5WNT - chains A and T of the 23 polymer chains in the assembly; structure by X-ray diffraction, 3.30 A resolution.

# Chain A
Molecule: 16S Ribosomal RNA rRNA
From: Thermus thermophilus (strain HB8 / ATCC 27634 / DSM 579)
Sequence (1522 nucleotides; numbered 0 to 1544 plus 19 insertion-coded residues; 42 numbers in that range are skipped by the numbering (no residue carries them; nothing is unmodelled there); the number before each row is that of its first residue; a row labelled like 190A-190L holds insertion residues (190A, then the next letters in order); numbering starts at 0):
     0 UUUGUUGGAG AGUUUGAUCC UGGCUCAGGG UGAACGCUGG CGGCGUGCCU AAGACAUGCA
    60 AGUCGUGCGG G
    73 CCGCGGGGUU UU
    88 ACUCCG
    95 UGGUC
   101 AGCGGCGGAC GGGUGAGUAA CGCGUGGGU
  129A G
   130 ACCUACCCGG AAGAGGGGGA CAACCCGGGG AAACUCGGGC UAAUCCCCCA UGUGGACCCG
   190 C
190A-190L CCCUUGGGGUGU
   191 GUCCAAAGGG CUUU
   216 GCCCGCUUCC GGAUGGGCCC GCGUCCCAUC AGCUAGUUGG UGGGGUAAUG GCCCACCAAG
   276 GCGACGACGG GUAGCCGGUC UGAGAGGAUG GCCGGCCACA GGGGCACUGA GACACGGGCC
   336 CCACUCCUAC GGGAGGCAGC AGUUAGGAAU CUUCCGCAAU GGGCGCAAGC CUGACGGAGC
   396 GACGCCGCUU GGAGGAAGAA GCCCUUCGGG GUGUAAACUC CUGAA
   442 CCCGGGACGA AACCCCCGAC GA
   474 GGGGACUGAC GGUACCGGG
   494 GUAAUAGCGC CGGCCAACUC CGUGCCAGCA GCCGCGGUAA UACGGAGGGC GCGAGCGUUA
   554 CCCGGAUUCA CUGGGCGUAA AGGGCGUGUA GGCGGCCUGG GGCGUCCCAU GUGAAAGACC
   614 ACGGCUCAAC CGUGGGGGAG CGUGGGAUAC GCUCAGGCUA GACGGUGGGA GAGGGUGGUG
   674 GAAUUCCCGG AGUAGCGGUG AAAUGCGCAG AUACCGGGAG GAACGCCGAU GGCGAAGGCA
   734 GCCACCUGGU CCACCCGUGA CGCUGAGGCG CGAAAGCGUG GGGAGCAAAC CGGAUUAGAU
   794 ACCCGGGUAG UCCACGCCCU AAACGAUGCG CGCUAGGUCU CUGGGUCU
   848 CCUGGGGGCC GAAGCUAACG CGUUAAGCGC GCCGCCUGGG GAGUACGGCC GCAAGGCUGA
   908 AACUCAAAGG AAUUGACGGG GGCCCGCACA AGCGGUGGAG CAUGUGGUUU AAUUCGAAGX
   968 AACGCGAAGA ACCUUACCAG GCCUUGACAU GCUAGG
 1003A G
  1004 AACCCGGGUG AAAGCCUGGG GUGCCCC
1030A-1030D GCGA
  1031 GGGGAGCCCU AGCACAGGUG CUGCAUGGCC GUCGUCAGCU CGUGCCGUGA GGUGUUGGGU
  1091 UAAGUCCCGC AACGAGCGCA ACCCCCGCCG UUAGUUGCCA GCGGUUCGGC CGGGCACUCU
  1151 AACGGGACUG CCCGCGAAA
  1171 GCGGGAGGAA GGAGGGGACG ACGUCUGGUC AGCAUGGCCC UUACGGCCUG GGCGACACAC
  1231 GUGCUACAAU GCCCACUACA AAGCGAUGCC ACCCGGCAAC GGGGAGCUAA UCGCAAAAAG
  1291 GUGGGCCCAG UUCGGAUUGG GGUCUGCAAC CCGACCCCAU GAAGCCGGAA UCGCUAGUAA
  1351 UCGCGGAUCA G
 1361A C
  1362 CAUGCCGCGG UGAAUACGUU CCCGGGCCUU GUACACACXG CCXGUXACGC CAUGGGAGCG
  1422 GGCUCUACCC GAAGUCGCCG GG
  1446 AGCCUACGGG
  1459 CAGGCGCCGA GGGUAGGGCC CGUGACUGGG GCGAAGUCGU AACAAGGUAG CUGUACCGGA
  1519 AGGUGCGGCU GGAUCCACUC CUUUCU
Unresolved in the structure: 0-4, 1534-1538
Modified / non-standard residues: PSU (pseudouridine-5'-monophosphate) at position 516, 7MG (7N-methyl-8-hydroguanosine-5'-monophosphate) at position 527, M2G (N2-dimethylguanosine-5'-monophosphate) at position 966, 5MC (5-methylcytidine-5'-monophosphate) at position 967, 2MG (2N-methylguanosine-5'-monophosphate) at position 1207, 5MC (5-methylcytidine-5'-monophosphate) at position 1400, 4OC (4n,o2'-methylcytidine-5'-monophosphate) at position 1402, 5MC (5-methylcytidine-5'-monophosphate) at position 1404, 5MC (5-methylcytidine-5'-monophosphate) at position 1407, UR3 (3-methyluridine-5'-monophoshate) at position 1498, MA6 (6N-dimethyladenosine-5'-monophoshate) at position 1518, MA6 (6N-dimethyladenosine-5'-monophoshate) at position 1519, PSU (pseudouridine-5'-monophosphate) at position 1540, PSU (pseudouridine-5'-monophosphate) at position 1541
Sequence notes: conflict C1534 (A132811 in 55771382), A1535 (C132812 in 55771382)
Ion coordination: Mg2+ site 1: G6 (shared with 1 residue of chain D); Mg2+ site 2 near G15 (its only coordinating residue here); Mg2+ site 3 near G21 (its only coordinating residue here); Mg2+ site 4 near G28 (its only coordinating residue here); Mg2+ site 5 near G46 (its only coordinating residue here); Mg2+ site 6 near C48 (its only coordinating residue here); Mg2+ site 7 near A53 (its only coordinating residue here); Mg2+ site 8 near G61 (its only coordinating residue here); Mg2+ site 9: G70, U98; K+ site 1: A109, A329, G331; Mg2+ site 10 near G117 (its only coordinating residue here); Mg2+ site 11: G124, U125; 91 more Mg2+ sites not listed; 11 more K+ sites not listed
Small-molecule neighbours: B6M ((1R,2S,3S,4R,6R)-4,6-diamino-2-{[3-O-(2,6-diamino-2,6-dideoxy-alpha-L-altropyranosyl)-beta-L-arabinofuranosyl]oxy}-3-hydroxycyclohexyl 2-amino-2-deoxy-alpha-D-allopyranoside): G1405, U1406, 5MC_1407, A1408, C1409, G1489, C1490, G1491, A1492, A1493, G1494, U1495

# Chain T
Molecule: Ribosomal protein S20
From: Thermus thermophilus (strain HB8 / ATCC 27634 / DSM 579)
UniProtKB: P80380 (RS20_THET8); numbering as in UniProt (aligned over 8-106)
Amino-acid sequence (99 residues; row label = number of the first residue in the row):
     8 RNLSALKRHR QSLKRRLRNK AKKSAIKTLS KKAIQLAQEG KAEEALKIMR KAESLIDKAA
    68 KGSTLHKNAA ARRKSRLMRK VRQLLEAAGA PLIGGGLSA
Ion coordination: Mg2+ near Ser-11 (its only coordinating residue here)

# How chain A and chain T interact
Contacting residue pairs (95; chain A residue first):
  A60(A) / Leu-10(T)  sugar contact
  G61(A) / Leu-10(T)  phosphate contact
  G102(A) / Arg-17(T)  salt bridge to the phosphate
  C103(A) / Lys-14(T)  salt bridge to the phosphate
  C103(A) / Arg-17(T)  salt bridge to the phosphate
  C103(A) / Lys-21(T)  phosphate contact
  G104(A) / Lys-14(T)  hydrogen bond to the base
  G104(A) / Gln-18(T)  hydrogen bond to the phosphate
  G104(A) / Lys-21(T)  salt bridge to the phosphate
  G105(A) / Arg-22(T)  salt bridge to the phosphate
  C106(A) / Arg-15(T)  base contact
  G107(A) / Arg-15(T)  hydrogen bond to the base
  G108(A) / Arg-15(T)  base contact
  C132(A) / Lys-74(T)  phosphate contact
  C132(A) / Asn-75(T)  hydrogen bond to the phosphate
  U133(A) / Lys-74(T)  phosphate contact
  C175(A) / Arg-25(T)  sugar contact
  C176(A) / Lys-29(T)  salt bridge to the phosphate
  C177(A) / Lys-65(T)  salt bridge to the phosphate
  C178(A) / Lys-65(T)  salt bridge to the phosphate
  A185(A) / Ala-78(T)  phosphate contact
  A185(A) / Lys-81(T)  hydrogen bond to the base
  C186(A) / Ala-78(T)  sugar contact
  C186(A) / Lys-81(T)  sugar contact
  C186(A) / Ser-82(T)  hydrogen bond to the phosphate
  C186(A) / Met-85(T)  hydrogen bond to the sugar
  C187(A) / Ser-82(T)  hydrogen bond to the phosphate
  C187(A) / Met-85(T)  sugar contact
  C187(A) / Arg-86(T)  sugar contact
  C187(A) / Arg-89(T)  hydrogen bond to the sugar
  C187(A) / Leu-104(T)  sugar contact
  C187(A) / Ser-105(T)  hydrogen bond to the base
  C188(A) / Arg-89(T)  hydrogen bond to the sugar
  C188(A) / Ser-105(T)  hydrogen bond to the base
  G190K(A) / Ser-105(T)  base contact
  U190L(A) / Ser-105(T)  hydrogen bond to the base
  U190L(A) / Ala-106(T)  hydrogen bond to the base
  G191(A) / Met-85(T)  base contact
  G191(A) / Gly-101(T)  sugar contact
  G191(A) / Gly-102(T)  hydrogen bond to the sugar
  G191(A) / Gly-103(T)  hydrogen bond to the base
  G191(A) / Leu-104(T)  sugar contact
  G191(A) / Ser-105(T)  base contact
  U192(A) / Arg-57(T)  sugar contact
  U192(A) / Glu-60(T)  hydrogen bond to the sugar
  U192(A) / Gly-102(T)  sugar contact
  U192(A) / Gly-103(T)  sugar contact
  C193(A) / Arg-57(T)  salt bridge to the phosphate
  C193(A) / Glu-60(T)  sugar contact
  C193(A) / Ser-61(T)  hydrogen bond to the phosphate
  C193(A) / Asp-64(T)  hydrogen bond to the sugar
  C194(A) / Ser-61(T)  hydrogen bond to the phosphate
  C194(A) / Asp-64(T)  sugar contact
  C194(A) / Lys-65(T)  salt bridge to the phosphate
  C194(A) / Lys-68(T)  phosphate contact
  A195(A) / Lys-65(T)  phosphate contact
  A195(A) / Lys-68(T)  salt bridge to the phosphate
  A196(A) / Lys-68(T)  salt bridge to the phosphate
  G258(A) / Arg-86(T)  salt bridge to the phosphate
  G259(A) / Arg-83(T)  salt bridge to the phosphate
  G259(A) / Lys-87(T)  salt bridge to the phosphate
  G260(A) / Arg-83(T)  salt bridge to the phosphate
  U261(A) / Arg-79(T)  salt bridge to the phosphate
  U261(A) / Arg-80(T)  salt bridge to the phosphate
  A262(A) / Lys-74(T)  sugar contact
  A262(A) / Asn-75(T)  sugar contact
  A262(A) / Ala-76(T)  phosphate contact
  A263(A) / Arg-79(T)  salt bridge to the phosphate
  C322(A) / Arg-23(T)  sugar contact
  U323(A) / Ser-19(T)  sugar contact
  U323(A) / Arg-22(T)  phosphate contact
  U323(A) / Arg-23(T)  sugar contact
  U323(A) / Asn-26(T)  hydrogen bond to the phosphate
  G324(A) / Arg-22(T)  salt bridge to the phosphate
  G324(A) / Asn-26(T)  hydrogen bond to the phosphate
  G324(A) / Ser-70(T)  hydrogen bond to the phosphate
  A325(A) / Ser-70(T)  phosphate contact
  G332(A) / Leu-10(T)  phosphate contact
  G333(A) / His-16(T)  sugar contact
  U1436(A) / Arg-23(T)  salt bridge to the phosphate
  C1437(A) / Lys-34(T)  salt bridge to the phosphate
  G1438(A) / Lys-34(T)  salt bridge to the phosphate
  C1439(A) / Lys-38(T)  salt bridge to the phosphate
  G1453(A) / Leu-36(T)  sugar contact
  G1453(A) / Lys-39(T)  hydrogen bond to the phosphate
  G1454(A) / Thr-35(T)  sugar contact
  G1454(A) / Lys-39(T)  salt bridge to the phosphate
  G1455(A) / Ala-28(T)  phosphate contact
  G1455(A) / Ser-31(T)  phosphate contact
  G1455(A) / Ala-32(T)  phosphate contact
  G1455(A) / Thr-35(T)  hydrogen bond to the phosphate
  C1459(A) / Lys-27(T)  phosphate contact
  C1459(A) / Ala-28(T)  phosphate contact
  C1459(A) / Ser-31(T)  hydrogen bond to the phosphate
  A1460(A) / Lys-27(T)  salt bridge to the phosphate
Other interface residues (no listed pair), chain A (52 interface residues in all): C131, C150, A349, G350
Other interface residues (no listed pair), chain T (52 interface residues in all): Arg-8, Asn-9, Leu-24, His-73

# In short
The chain A/chain T interface involves 52 residues from each chain, with 26 hydrogen bonds and 26 salt
bridges. Polar contacts include G104(A)/Lys-14(T), G107(A)/Arg-15(T) and A185(A)/Lys-81(T). Chain A binds
compound B6M. G70(A) and U98(A) form the Mg2+ site 9.
Chain A is 16S Ribosomal RNA rRNA and chain T is Ribosomal protein S20, both from Thermus thermophilus (strain
HB8 / ATCC 27634 / DSM 579); the structure, Crystal Structure of 30S ribosomal subunit from Thermus
thermophilus, was determined by X-ray diffraction (same publication as 5WNP, 5WNQ, 5WNR, 5WNS, 5WNU and 5WNV).
